Entry 3S1Q (X-ray diffraction, 3.30 A resolution); this record covers chains A and H of the 12 polymer chains in the assembly.

== Chain A ==
Molecule: DNA-directed RNA polymerase II subunit RPB1
From: Saccharomyces cerevisiae
Notes: EC 2.7.7.6
UniProtKB: P04050 (RPB1_YEAST); residues 1-1733 here = UniProt positions 1-1733
Chain sequence (1733 residues; row label = number of the first residue in the row):
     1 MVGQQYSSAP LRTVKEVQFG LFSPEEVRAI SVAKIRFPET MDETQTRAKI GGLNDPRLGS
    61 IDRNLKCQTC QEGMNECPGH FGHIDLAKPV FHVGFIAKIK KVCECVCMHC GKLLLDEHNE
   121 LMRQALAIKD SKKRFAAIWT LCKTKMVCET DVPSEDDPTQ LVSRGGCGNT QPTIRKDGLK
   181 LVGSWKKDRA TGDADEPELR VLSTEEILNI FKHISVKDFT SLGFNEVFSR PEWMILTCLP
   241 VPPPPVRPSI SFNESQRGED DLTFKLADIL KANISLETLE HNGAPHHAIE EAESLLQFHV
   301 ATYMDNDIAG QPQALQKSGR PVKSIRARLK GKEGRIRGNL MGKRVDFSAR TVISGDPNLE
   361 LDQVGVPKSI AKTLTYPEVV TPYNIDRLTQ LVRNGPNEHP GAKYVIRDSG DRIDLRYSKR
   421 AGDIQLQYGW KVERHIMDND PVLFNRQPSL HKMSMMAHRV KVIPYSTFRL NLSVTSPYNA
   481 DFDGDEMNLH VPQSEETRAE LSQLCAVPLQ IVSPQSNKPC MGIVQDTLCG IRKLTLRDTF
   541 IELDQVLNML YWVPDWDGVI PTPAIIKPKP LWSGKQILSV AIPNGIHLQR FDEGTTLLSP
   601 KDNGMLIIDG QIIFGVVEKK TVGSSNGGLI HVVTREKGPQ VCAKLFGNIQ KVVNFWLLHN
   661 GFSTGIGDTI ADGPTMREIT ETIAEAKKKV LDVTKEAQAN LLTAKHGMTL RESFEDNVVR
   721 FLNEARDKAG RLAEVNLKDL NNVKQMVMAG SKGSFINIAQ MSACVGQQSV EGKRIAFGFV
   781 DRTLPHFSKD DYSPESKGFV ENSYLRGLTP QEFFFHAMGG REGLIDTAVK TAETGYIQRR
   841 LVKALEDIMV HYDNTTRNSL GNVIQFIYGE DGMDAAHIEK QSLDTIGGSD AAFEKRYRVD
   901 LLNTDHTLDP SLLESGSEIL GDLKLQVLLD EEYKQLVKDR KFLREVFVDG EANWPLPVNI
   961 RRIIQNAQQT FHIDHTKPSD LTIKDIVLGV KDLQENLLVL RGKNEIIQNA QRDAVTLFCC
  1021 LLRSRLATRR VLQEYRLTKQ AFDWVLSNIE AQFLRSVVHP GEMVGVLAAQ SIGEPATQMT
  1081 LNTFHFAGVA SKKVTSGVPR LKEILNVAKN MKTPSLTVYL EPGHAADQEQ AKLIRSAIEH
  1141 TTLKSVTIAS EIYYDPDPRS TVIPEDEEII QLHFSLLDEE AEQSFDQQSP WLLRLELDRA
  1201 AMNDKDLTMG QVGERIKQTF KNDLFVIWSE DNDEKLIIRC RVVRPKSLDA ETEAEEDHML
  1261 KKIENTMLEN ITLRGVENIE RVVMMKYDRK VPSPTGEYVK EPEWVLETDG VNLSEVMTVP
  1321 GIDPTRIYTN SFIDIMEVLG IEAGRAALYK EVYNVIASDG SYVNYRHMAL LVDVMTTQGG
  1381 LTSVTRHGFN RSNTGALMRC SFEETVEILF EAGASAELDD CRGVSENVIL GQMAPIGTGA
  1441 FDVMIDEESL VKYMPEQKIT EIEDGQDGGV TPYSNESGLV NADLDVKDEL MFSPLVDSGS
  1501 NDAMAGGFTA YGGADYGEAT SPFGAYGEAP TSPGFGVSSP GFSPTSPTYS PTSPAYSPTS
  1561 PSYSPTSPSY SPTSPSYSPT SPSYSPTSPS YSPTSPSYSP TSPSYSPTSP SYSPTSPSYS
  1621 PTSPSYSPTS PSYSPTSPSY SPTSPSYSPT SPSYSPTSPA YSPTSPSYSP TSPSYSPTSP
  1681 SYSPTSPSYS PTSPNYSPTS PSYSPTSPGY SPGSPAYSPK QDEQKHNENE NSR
Not modelled in the structure: 1-2, 155-160, 187-198, 1177-1186, 1244-1253, 1446-1733
Bound ions: Zn2+ site 1: C67, C70, C77, H80; Zn2+ site 2: C107, C110, C148, C167; Mg2+ site 1: D481, D483, D485 (together with ATP); Mg2+ site 2: D481, D483 (together with ATP)
Ligand contacts: ATP (adenosine-5'-triphosphate): R446, P448, N479, D481, D483, D485, L1081, N1082, F1084, H1085
Swiss-Prot annotation at these positions:
  - region: P248 to D260 (Lid loop), N306 to K323 (Rudder loop), P810 to E822 (Bridging helix)
  - binding site (Zn(2+)): C67, C70, C77, H80, C107, C110, C148, C167
  - binding site (Mg(2+)): D481, D483, D485
  - modified residue: T1471 (Phosphothreonine)
  - cross-link (Glycyl lysine isopeptide (Lys-Gly)): K695 (interchain with G-Cter in ubiquitin), K1246 (interchain with G-Cter in ubiquitin), K1350 (interchain with G-Cter in ubiquitin)
  - natural variant: S1653 to P1659 (deletion: In strain: A364A)
  - mutagenesis: K1246 (K1246R: Impairs ubiquitination during transcription stress)

== Chain H ==
Molecule: DNA-directed RNA polymerases I, II, and III subunit RPABC3
From: Saccharomyces cerevisiae
UniProtKB: P20436 (RPAB3_YEAST); residue numbers follow UniProt; this construct covers 1-146
Chain sequence (146 residues; each row starts with the number of its first residue):
     1 MSNTLFDDIF QVSEVDPGRY NKVCRIEAAS TTQDQCKLTL DINVELFPVA AQDSLTVTIA
    61 SSLNLEDTPA NDSSATRSWR PPQAGDRSLA DDYDYVMYGT AYKFEEVSKD LIAVYYSFGG
   121 LLMRLEGNYR NLNNLKQENA YLLIRR
Not modelled in the structure: 1, 64-75
Swiss-Prot annotation at these positions:
  - region: D16 to T39 (Non-specific ssDNA binding)
  - modified residue: S2 (N-acetylserine), T68 (Phosphothreonine)

== How chain A and chain H interact ==
Residue-residue contacts (71; chain A residue first):
  R537(A) - Y20(H)
  R537(A) - V23(H)
  R537(A) - R25(H)
  R537(A) - D41(H)  salt bridge
  R537(A) - G120(H)
  R537(A) - L122(H)
  D538(A) - Y20(H)
  D538(A) - N21(H)  hydrogen bond (side chain-backbone)
  D538(A) - K22(H)  hydrogen bond (side chain-backbone)
  D538(A) - V23(H)  hydrogen bond (side chain-backbone)
  F540(A) - V23(H)  hydrophobic
  F540(A) - N43(H)
  F540(A) - L121(H)  hydrophobic
  L543(A) - W79(H)  hydrophobic
  V559(A) - S78(H)
  I560(A) - S78(H)  hydrogen bond (backbone-side chain)
  I560(A) - W79(H)  hydrogen bond (backbone-backbone)
  T562(A) - W79(H)
  T562(A) - Y98(H)
  P563(A) - W79(H)
  P563(A) - Y98(H)
  A564(A) - M97(H)
  A564(A) - Y98(H)  hydrogen bond (backbone-backbone)
  A564(A) - F118(H)
  A564(A) - G119(H)
  I565(A) - N43(H)
  I565(A) - V96(H)
  I566(A) - V96(H)  hydrogen bond (backbone-backbone)
  I566(A) - Y98(H)  hydrophobic
  K567(A) - N43(H)  hydrogen bond (side chain-backbone)
  K567(A) - L46(H)
  K567(A) - F47(H)
  K567(A) - D94(H)
  K567(A) - Y95(H)
  K567(A) - V96(H)  hydrogen bond (backbone-backbone)
  P568(A) - L46(H)
  P568(A) - D94(H)
  K569(A) - L46(H)
  P570(A) - W79(H)  hydrophobic
  L571(A) - L46(H)  hydrophobic
  W572(A) - W79(H)  hydrophobic
  S573(A) - G119(H)  hydrogen bond (side chain-backbone)
  K575(A) - G119(H)
  K575(A) - G120(H)
  Q576(A) - G119(H)
  L597(A) - Y102(H)  hydrogen bond (backbone-side chain)
  L597(A) - K103(H)
  L597(A) - E105(H)
  L597(A) - Y115(H)
  L598(A) - R25(H)  hydrogen bond (backbone-side chain)
  L598(A) - T39(H)
  L598(A) - Y115(H)  hydrophobic
  L598(A) - L122(H)
  L598(A) - M123(H)
  L598(A) - R124(H)
  S599(A) - R25(H)
  P600(A) - R25(H)
  D602(A) - Y20(H)
  L606(A) - Y102(H)  hydrophobic
  I608(A) - Y102(H)  hydrophobic
  I613(A) - Y102(H)  hydrophobic
  I613(A) - S117(H)  hydrogen bond (backbone-side chain)
  I613(A) - G120(H)
  I613(A) - L122(H)
  F614(A) - L122(H)  hydrophobic
  L737(A) - R19(H)
  K738(A) - R19(H)
  D739(A) - R19(H)  salt bridge
  K744(A) - R19(H)
  H972(A) - K136(H)  hydrogen bond (backbone-side chain)
  I973(A) - K136(H)
Also at the interface, not in a pair above, chain A (39 interface residues in all): P561, K601, V735, D974
Also at the interface, not in a pair above, chain H (32 interface residues in all): Y141

== Overview ==
The interface between chain A and chain H involves 39 residues on one side and 32 on the other; the contacts
include 14 hydrogen bonds and 2 salt bridges. Polar contacts include R537(A)-D41(H), D739(A)-R19(H) and
D538(A)-N21(H). Chain A binds ATP.
Chain A is DNA-directed RNA polymerase II subunit RPB1 and chain H is DNA-directed RNA polymerases I, II, and
III subunit RPABC3, both from Saccharomyces cerevisiae; the structure, RNA Polymerase II Initiation Complex
with a 5-nt 3'-deoxy RNA soaked with ATP, was determined by X-ray diffraction together with 3RZD, 3RZO, 3S14,
3S15, 3S16, 3S17 and 5 further entries from the same study.
